Entry 1D0H (X-ray diffraction, 2.10 A resolution); this record covers chain A.

# Chain A
Name: Protein (tetanus toxin hc)
Organism: Clostridium tetani
Notes: fragment: c-terminal domain of heavy chain; engineered mutation(s): ADDITION OF THE SEQUENCE MGHGHHHHHHHHHHSSGHIEGRHML AT THE N-TERMINAL RESIDUE 872
UniProt: P04958 (TETX_CLOTE); residues 872-1315 here = UniProt positions 872-1315
Amino-acid sequence (469 residues; numbered 847 to 1315; the number before each row is that of its first residue):
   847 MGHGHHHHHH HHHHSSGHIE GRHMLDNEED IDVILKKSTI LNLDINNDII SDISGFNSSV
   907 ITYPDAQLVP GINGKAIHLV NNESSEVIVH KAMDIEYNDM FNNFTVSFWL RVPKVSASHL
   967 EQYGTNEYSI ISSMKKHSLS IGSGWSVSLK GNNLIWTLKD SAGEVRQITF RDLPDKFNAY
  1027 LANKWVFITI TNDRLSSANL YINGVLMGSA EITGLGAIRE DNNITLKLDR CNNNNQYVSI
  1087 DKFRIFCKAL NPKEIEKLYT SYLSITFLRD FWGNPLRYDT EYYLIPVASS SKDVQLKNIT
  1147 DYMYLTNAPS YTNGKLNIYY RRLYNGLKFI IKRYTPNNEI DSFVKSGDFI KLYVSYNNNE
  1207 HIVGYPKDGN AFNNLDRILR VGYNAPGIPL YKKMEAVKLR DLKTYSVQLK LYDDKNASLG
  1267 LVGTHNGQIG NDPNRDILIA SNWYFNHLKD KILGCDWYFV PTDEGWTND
Unresolved in the structure: 847-874
Small-molecule neighbours:
  - 2-acetamido-2-deoxy-alpha-D-galactopyranose (A2G), molecule 1: Lys-1143, Asp-1147, Tyr-1148, Asn-1216, Ile-1224, Arg-1226, Ile-1275
  - 2-acetamido-2-deoxy-alpha-D-galactopyranose (A2G), molecule 2: Lys-1197, Tyr-1199, Glu-1206, His-1207, Ile-1208, Gly-1228, Lys-1238

# Summary
Bound to chain A: 2-acetamido-2-deoxy-alpha-D-galactopyranose.
Chain A is Protein (tetanus toxin hc) (Clostridium tetani); the structure, The hc fragment of tetanus toxin
complexed with N-acetyl-galactosamine, was determined by X-ray diffraction (same publication as 1DFQ, 1DIW and
1DLL).
